PDB entry 2V86 | X-ray diffraction, 2.05 A resolution | chains A and E

[Chain A]
Molecule: Vdj recombination-activating protein 2
From: Mus musculus
UniProt: P21784 (RAG2_MOUSE); residue numbers follow UniProt; this construct covers 414-487
Chain sequence (82 residues; each row starts with the number of its first residue):
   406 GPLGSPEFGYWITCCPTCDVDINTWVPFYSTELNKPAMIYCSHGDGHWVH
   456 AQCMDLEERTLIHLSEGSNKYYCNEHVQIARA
Construct notes: expression tag (406-413)
Metal / ion sites: Zn2+ site 1: Cys-419, Cys-423, His-455, Cys-458; Zn2+ site 2: Cys-446, His-452, Cys-478, His-481
UniProt features mapped onto this chain:
  - zinc finger: Trp-416 to Ile-484 (PHD-type)
  - binding site (Zn(2+)): Cys-419, Cys-423, Cys-446, His-452, His-455, Cys-458, Cys-478, His-481
  - mutagenesis: Tyr-415 (Y415A: Abolishes binding to H3K4me3 without affecting phosphoinositide-binding), Lys-440 (K440A: Binds PtdIns(4,5)P2 at wild-type level), Met-443 (M443A: Abolishes binding to H3K4me3 without affecting phosphoinositide-binding), Tyr-445 (Y445A/D: Still binds H3K4me3 and H3R2me2 but with reduced affinity), Trp-453 (W453R: Abolishes binding to H3K4me3 without affecting phosphoinositide-binding. Impairs enzymatic activity of the RAG complex), Arg-464 (R464A: Leads to a strong reduction in PtdIns(4,5)P2-binding), His-468 (H468A: Leads to a strong reduction in PtdIns(4,5)P2-binding)
From the paper describing this entry:
  - mutagenesis - Y415A, M443A, W453A, W453R: abolished binding to H3K4me3
  - mutagenesis - Y445A, Y445D: decreased binding to R2 and K4 methylated H3 peptides
  - mutagenesis - Y445D (3- to 4-fold): decreased binding to K4me3/R2me2
  - mutagenesis - Y445F: decreased binding to H3K4me3
  - disease-associated variants - C478Y, H481P: decreased stability (proposed by the authors, not directly observed)
  - disease-associated variants - W453R: abolished binding to K4me3

[Chain E]
Molecule: H3r2me2ak4me3 peptide
Notes: fragment: h3 (1-21), biotinilated at c-terminus
UniProt: P84228 (H32_MOUSE); residues 1-9 here correspond to UniProt positions 2-10 (UniProt number = residue number + 1)
Chain sequence (9 residues; each row starts with the number of its first residue):
     1 ARTKQTARA
Modified positions: Arg-2 (ng,ng-dimethyl-l-arginine; DA2); Lys-4 (n-trimethyllysine; M3L)
Construct notes: conflict Ala-9 (Lys10 in P84228)
UniProt features mapped onto this chain:
  - modified residue: Thr-3 (Phosphothreonine), Lys-4 (Allysine), Gln-5 (5-glutamyl dopamine), Thr-6 (Phosphothreonine), Arg-8 (Citrulline)

[Interface between chain A and chain E]
Pairs across the interface - 26 pairs, chain A then chain E:
  Tyr-415(A) with Lys-4(E); Gln-5(E), hydrogen bond
  Ser-435(A) with Ala-9(E)
  Thr-436(A) with Gln-5(E), hydrogen bond (side chain-backbone); Thr-6(E); Ala-7(E)
  Lys-440(A) with Gln-5(E)
  Pro-441(A) with Gln-5(E)
  Ala-442(A) with Lys-4(E); Gln-5(E)
  Met-443(A) with Thr-3(E); Lys-4(E), hydrogen bond (backbone-backbone)
  Ile-444(A) with Arg-2(E)
  Tyr-445(A) with Arg-2(E), hydrogen bond (backbone-backbone)
  Trp-453(A) with Arg-2(E); Thr-3(E); Lys-4(E)
  Leu-466(A) with Thr-6(E)
  Ile-467(A) with Arg-8(E)
  Leu-469(A) with Ala-1(E), hydrogen bond (backbone-backbone)
  Ser-470(A) with Ala-1(E); Thr-3(E); Thr-6(E)
  Gly-472(A) with Ala-1(E), hydrogen bond (backbone-backbone)
  Asn-474(A) with Ala-1(E), hydrogen bond (backbone-backbone)
  Tyr-476(A) with Ala-1(E), hydrophobic
Also at the interface, not in a pair above, chain A (21 interface residues in all): Gly-414, Glu-437, Glu-471, Ser-473

[In short]
21 residues of chain A and 9 residues of chain E are in contact, with 7 hydrogen bonds. Polar contacts include
Tyr-415(A)/Gln-5(E), Thr-436(A)/Gln-5(E) and Met-443(A)/Lys-4(E). The paper reports that Y415A, M443A and
W453A of chain A, among others, abolish binding to H3K4me3; Y445A and Y445D of chain A reduce binding to R2
and K4 methylated H3 peptides; 9 substitutions were tested in all.
Here chain A is Vdj recombination-activating protein 2 (Mus musculus) and chain E is H3r2me2ak4me3 peptide.
Entry 2V86 (Crystal structure of RAG2-PHD finger in complex with H3R2me2aK4me3 peptide) was determined by
X-ray diffraction, deposited together with 2V83, 2V85, 2V87 and 2V88.
